Entry 8QOF (electron microscopy, 3.30 A resolution); this record covers chains G and C of the 8 polymer chains in the assembly.

== Chain G (and C) ==
Protein: Serine palmitoyltransferase 2
From: Saccharomyces cerevisiae
Notes: EC 2.3.1.50; chain C of this document is another copy of the same molecule, construct and numbering; everything in this record applies to it too
UniProt: P40970 (LCB2_YEAST); numbering as in UniProt (aligned over 1-561)
Chain sequence (561 residues; row label = number of the first residue in the row):
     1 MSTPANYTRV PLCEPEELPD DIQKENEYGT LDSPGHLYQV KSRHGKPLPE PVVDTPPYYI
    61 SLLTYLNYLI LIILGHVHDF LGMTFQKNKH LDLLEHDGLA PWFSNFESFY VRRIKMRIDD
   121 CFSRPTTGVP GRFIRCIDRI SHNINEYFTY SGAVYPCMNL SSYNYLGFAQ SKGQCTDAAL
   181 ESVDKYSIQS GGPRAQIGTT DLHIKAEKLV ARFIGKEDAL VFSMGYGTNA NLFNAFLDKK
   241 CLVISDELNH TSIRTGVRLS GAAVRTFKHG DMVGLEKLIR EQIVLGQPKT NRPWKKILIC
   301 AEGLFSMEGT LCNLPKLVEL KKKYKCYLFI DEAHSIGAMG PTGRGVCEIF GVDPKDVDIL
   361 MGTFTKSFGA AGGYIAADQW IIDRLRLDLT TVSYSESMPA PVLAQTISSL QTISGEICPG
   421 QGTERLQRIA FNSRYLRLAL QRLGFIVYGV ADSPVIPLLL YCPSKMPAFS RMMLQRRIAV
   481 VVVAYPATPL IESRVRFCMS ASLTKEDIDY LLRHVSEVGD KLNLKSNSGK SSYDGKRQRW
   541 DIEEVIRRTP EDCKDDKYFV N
Unresolved in the structure: 1-6
Glycans and other covalent adducts: pyridoxal phosphate (PLP) linked to Lys-366
Ligand contacts:
  - pyridoxal phosphate (PLP): Gly-225, Tyr-226, Asn-229, His-250, Ser-252, Glu-302, Asp-331, Ala-333, His-334, Thr-363, Thr-365
  - Q7G (2-{[(4-O-alpha-D-glucopyranosyl-alpha-D-glucopyranosyl)oxy]methyl}-4-{[(3beta,9beta,14beta,17beta,25R)-spirost-5-en-3-yl]oxy}butyl 4-O-alpha-D-glucopyranosyl-alpha-D-glucopyranoside): His-76, Phe-80, Met-83, Thr-84, Lys-87, Leu-94, Ser-104, Asn-105, Phe-106
  - WAR (N-[(2S,3S,4R)-1,3,4-tris(oxidanyl)octadecan-2-yl]heptacosanamide): Tyr-65, Leu-69, Ile-72, Ile-73, His-76, Val-77, Phe-106, Tyr-110
UniProt features mapped onto this chain:
  - modified residue: Lys-366 (N6-(pyridoxal phosphate)lysine)
  - mutagenesis: His-334 (H334F: Loss of activity. No effect on interaction with LCB1), Lys-366 (K366T: Loss of activity. No effect on interaction with LCB1)
Reported in the primary citation:
  - binding site for pyridoxal phosphate: Lys-366
  - catalytic residues: Lys-366 (citing earlier work)

== Interface between chain G and chain C ==
Residue-residue contacts (5):
  Thr-290(G) / Asn-291(C)
  Asn-291(G) / Thr-290(C)
  Asn-291(G) / Asn-291(C)
  Arg-292(G) / Pro-293(C)
  Pro-293(G) / Arg-292(C)

== Summary ==
The chain G/chain C interface involves 4 residues from each chain. Ligands of chain G: compound WAR and
compound Q7G. Covalently linked pyridoxal phosphate: at Lys-366(G). From UniProt: 2 mutagenesis sites on chain
G. From the paper: the catalytic residue Lys-366(G); a binding site for pyridoxal phosphate at Lys-366(G).
Chain G and chain C are both Serine palmitoyltransferase 2 (Saccharomyces cerevisiae); the structure, Cryo-EM
structure of the yeast SPT-Orm2-Dimer complex, was determined by electron microscopy together with 8QOG from
the same study.
